Entry 9FLZ (electron microscopy, 3.00 A resolution); this record covers chains A and B of the 4 polymer chains in the assembly.

[Chain A (and B)]
Name: alcohol dehydrogenase
From: Paracoccus denitrificans
Notes: EC 1.1.1.1; chain B of this document is another copy of the same molecule, construct and numbering; everything in this record applies to it too
UniProt: A1B4L3 (A1B4L3_PARDP); residue numbers follow UniProt; this construct covers 1-344
Sequence (366 residues; numbered -21 to 344; the number before each row is that of its first residue; numbers below 1 keep their minus sign (Met-21 is residue -21)):
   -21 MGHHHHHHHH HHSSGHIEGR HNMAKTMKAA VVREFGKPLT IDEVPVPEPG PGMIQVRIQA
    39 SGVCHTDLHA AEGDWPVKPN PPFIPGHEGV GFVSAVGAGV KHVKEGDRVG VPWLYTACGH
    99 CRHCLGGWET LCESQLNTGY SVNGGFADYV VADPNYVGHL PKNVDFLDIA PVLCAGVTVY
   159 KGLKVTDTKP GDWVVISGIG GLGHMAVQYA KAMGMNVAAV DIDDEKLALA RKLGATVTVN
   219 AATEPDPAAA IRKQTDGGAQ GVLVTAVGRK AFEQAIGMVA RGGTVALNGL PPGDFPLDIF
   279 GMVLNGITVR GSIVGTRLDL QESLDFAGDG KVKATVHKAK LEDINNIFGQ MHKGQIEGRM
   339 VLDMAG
Disordered / not traced: -21 to 2, 331-335, 344 (chain B: -21 to 2, 332-335, 344)
Construct notes: initiating methionine (-21); expression tag (-20 to 0)
Bound ions: Zn2+ site 1: His65, Cys152; Zn2+ site 2: Cys96, Cys99, Cys102, Cys110
From the paper describing this entry:
  - catalytic residues: Thr44, His47
  - mutagenesis - T44S, T44S/H47N, H47N: decreased catalytic activity on ethylene glycol
  - mutagenesis - T44S/H47N, H47N: increased catalytic activity on propylene glycol

[Chain A / chain B interface]
Pairs across the interface - 9 pairs, chain A then chain B:
  His80(A) with His98(B), hydrogen bond
  His98(A) with His80(B)
  Arg100(A) with Leu296(B)
  Leu103(A) with Arg295(B); Leu296(B), hydrophobic
  Gly104(A) with Leu296(B)
  Arg295(A) with Leu103(B)
  Leu296(A) with Arg100(B); Gly104(B)
Other interface residues (no listed pair), chain A (10 interface residues in all): Cys96, Gly97, Gly105
Other interface residues (no listed pair), chain B (11 interface residues in all): Lys79, Cys102, Gly105, Glu107

[Overview]
Chain A and chain B form an interface of 10 and 11 residues respectively; the contacts include 1 hydrogen
bond. Its one hydrogen-bonded contact is His80(A)-His98(B). His65(A) and Cys152(A) coordinate Zn2+ site 1. The
paper reports catalytic residues Thr44(A) and His47(A); T44S, T44S/H47N and H47N of chain A reduce catalytic
activity on ethylene glycol.
Chain A and chain B are both alcohol dehydrogenase (Paracoccus denitrificans); the structure, Alcohol
dehydrogenase, was determined by electron microscopy together with 9FM9 from the same study.
